6SE0 - chains D and I of the 10 polymer chains in the assembly; structure by electron microscopy, 3.80 A resolution.

[Chain D]
Molecule: Histone H2B type 1-C/E/F/G/I
Source organism: Homo sapiens
Reference sequence: P62807 (H2B1C_HUMAN); residues 0-125 here correspond to UniProt positions 1-126 (UniProt number = residue number + 1)
Amino-acid sequence (126 residues; each row starts with the number of its first residue; numbering starts at 0):
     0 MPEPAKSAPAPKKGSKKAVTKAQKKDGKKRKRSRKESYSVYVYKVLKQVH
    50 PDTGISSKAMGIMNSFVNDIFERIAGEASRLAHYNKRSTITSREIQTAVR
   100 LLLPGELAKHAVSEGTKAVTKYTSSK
Unresolved in the structure: 0-29, 125
UniProt features mapped onto this chain:
  - modified residue: Pro1 (N-acetylproline), Glu2 (ADP-ribosyl glutamic acid), Lys5 (N6-(2-hydroxyisobutyryl)lysine), Ser6 (ADP-ribosylserine), Lys11 (N6-(beta-hydroxybutyryl)lysine), Lys12 (N6-(2-hydroxyisobutyryl)lysine), Ser14 (Phosphoserine), Lys15 (N6-acetyllysine), Lys16 (N6-(beta-hydroxybutyryl)lysine), Lys20 (N6-(2-hydroxyisobutyryl)lysine), Lys23 (N6-(2-hydroxyisobutyryl)lysine), Lys24 (N6-(2-hydroxyisobutyryl)lysine), Lys34 (N6-(2-hydroxyisobutyryl)lysine), Glu35 (PolyADP-ribosyl glutamic acid), Ser36 (Phosphoserine), Lys43 (N6-(2-hydroxyisobutyryl)lysine), Lys46 (N6-(2-hydroxyisobutyryl)lysine), Lys57 (N6,N6-dimethyllysine), Arg79 (Dimethylated arginine), Lys85 (N6,N6,N6-trimethyllysine) and 6 more in UniProt
  - glycosylation: Ser112 (O-linked (GlcNAc) serine)
  - cross-link (Glycyl lysine isopeptide (Lys-Gly)): Lys5 (interchain with G-Cter in SUMO2), Lys20 (interchain with G-Cter in SUMO2), Lys34 (interchain with G-Cter in ubiquitin), Lys120 (interchain with G-Cter in ubiquitin)

[Chain I]
Molecule: 145-nt DNA strand
Source organism: synthetic construct
Sequence (145 nucleotides; numbered -72 to 72; the number before each row is that of its first residue; numbers below 1 keep their minus sign (DA-72 is residue -72)):
   -72 ATCAGAATCCCGGTGCCGAGGCCGCTCAATTGGTCGTAGACAGCTCTAGC
   -22 ACCGCTTAAACGCACGTACGCGCTGTCCCCCGCGTTTTAACCGCCAAGGG
    28 GATTACTCCCTAGTCTCCAGGCACGTGTCAGATATATACATCGAT

[Chain D / chain I interface]
Residue-residue contacts (13; chain D residue first):
  Ser32(D) - DT30(I)  phosphate contact
  Glu35(D) - DA-45(I)  sugar contact
  Tyr42(D) - DG-53(I)  hydrogen bond to the phosphate
  Gly53(D) - DG-53(I)  phosphate contact
  Ile54(D) - DA-54(I)  sugar contact
  Ile54(D) - DG-53(I)  phosphate contact
  Ser55(D) - DA-54(I)  hydrogen bond to the phosphate
  Ser56(D) - DA-54(I)  hydrogen bond to the phosphate
  Arg86(D) - DG-34(I)  phosphate contact
  Arg86(D) - DA-33(I)  salt bridge to the phosphate
  Ser87(D) - DG-34(I)  hydrogen bond to the phosphate
  Thr88(D) - DA-35(I)  phosphate contact
  Thr88(D) - DG-34(I)  hydrogen bond to the phosphate
Interface residues without a listed pair, chain D (14 interface residues in all): Lys30, Arg33, Lys46, Lys85
Interface residues without a listed pair, chain I (10 interface residues in all): DG-52, DC-46, DT31

[In short]
Chain D and chain I form an interface of 14 and 10 residues respectively; the contacts include 5 hydrogen
bonds and 1 salt bridge. Polar pairs include Tyr42(D)-DG-53(I), Ser55(D)-DA-54(I) and Ser56(D)-DA-54(I).
Here chain D is Histone H2B type 1-C/E/F/G/I (Homo sapiens) and chain I is a 145-nt DNA strand (synthetic
construct). Entry 6SE0 (Class 1 : CENP-A nucleosome) was determined by electron microscopy (same publication
as 6SE6, 6SEE, 6SEF and 6SEG).
